PDB entry 7Q7Q | X-ray diffraction, 2.25 A resolution | chains LLL and MMM of the 4 polymer chains in the assembly

Chain LLL:
Molecule: Reaction center protein L chain
From: Blastochloris viridis
UniProtKB: P06009 (RCEL_BLAVI); residues 1-273 here correspond to UniProt positions 2-274 (UniProt number = residue number + 1)
Sequence (273 residues; each row starts with the number of its first residue):
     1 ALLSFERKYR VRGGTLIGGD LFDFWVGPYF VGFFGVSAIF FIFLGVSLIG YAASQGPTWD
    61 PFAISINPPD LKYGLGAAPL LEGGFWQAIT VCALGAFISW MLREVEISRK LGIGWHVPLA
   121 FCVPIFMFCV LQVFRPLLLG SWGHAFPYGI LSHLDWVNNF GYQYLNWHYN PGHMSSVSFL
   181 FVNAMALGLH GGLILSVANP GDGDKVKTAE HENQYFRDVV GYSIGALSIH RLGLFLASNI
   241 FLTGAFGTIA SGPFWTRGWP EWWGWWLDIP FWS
Ion coordination: Fe2+: His-190, His-230 (shared with His-217(MMM), Glu-232(MMM), His-264(MMM) of chain MMM)
Ligand contacts:
  - bacteriochlorophyll b (BCB), molecule 1: Val-46, Ile-49, Phe-97, Phe-128, Leu-131, Phe-146, Ile-150, Leu-151, His-153, Leu-154, Trp-156, Val-157
  - bacteriochlorophyll b (BCB), molecule 2: Phe-97, Phe-121, Pro-124, Ile-125, Met-127, Phe-128, Leu-131, Val-157, Asn-158, Phe-160, Gly-161, Tyr-162, Trp-167, His-168, Gly-172, His-173, Ser-176, Val-177, Leu-180, Phe-181, Ile-240, Phe-241, Gly-244, Ala-245, Gly-247, Thr-248
  - bacteriochlorophyll b (BCB), molecule 3: Val-157, Tyr-162, His-168, Leu-180, Phe-181
  - bacteriochlorophyll b (BCB), molecule 4: His-168, His-173, Met-174, Val-177, Ser-178, Phe-181, Val-182, Met-185, Val-220, Tyr-222
  - bacteriopheophytin b (BPB), molecule 1: Phe-41, Ile-42, Gly-45, Ile-49, Cys-92, Ala-93, Ala-96, Phe-97, Trp-100, Glu-104, Val-117, Ala-120, Phe-121, Val-123, Pro-124, Phe-128, Phe-146, Tyr-148, Gly-149, Ile-150, His-153, Ala-237, Ser-238, Phe-241
  - bacteriopheophytin b (BPB), molecule 2: Phe-181, Ala-184, Met-185, Leu-189, Phe-216, Val-219, Val-220
  - diacyl glycerol (DGA): Leu-138, Pro-171, Met-174, Ser-175, Ser-178, Phe-246, Ile-249, Ala-250, Phe-254, Trp-262, Trp-265
  - heptane-1,2,3-triol (HTO), molecule 1: Leu-16, Leu-102, Val-105, Trp-115, Leu-119, Cys-122
  - heptane-1,2,3-triol (HTO), molecule 2: Leu-44, Leu-48, Ala-88, Val-91, Cys-92
  - heptane-1,2,3-triol (HTO), molecule 3: Ala-77, Ala-78, Leu-80, Gly-84, Gln-87, Ala-88, Val-91
  - heptane-1,2,3-triol (HTO), molecule 4: Gln-87, Thr-90, Val-91, Val-133, Trp-142
  - heptane-1,2,3-triol (HTO), molecule 5: Gly-114, Trp-115, His-116, Leu-119
  - heptane-1,2,3-triol (HTO), molecule 6: Leu-119, Ala-120, Cys-122, Val-123, Leu-234, Phe-235, Ser-238, Leu-242
  - menaquinone-9 (MQ9): Val-26, Gly-27, Pro-28, Tyr-29, Phe-30, Val-31, Gly-35, Ile-39, Ile-42, Trp-100, Arg-103
  - ubiquinone-2 (UQ2), molecule 1: Val-182, Ala-186, Leu-189, His-190, Leu-193, Ile-194, Glu-212, Asn-213, Phe-216, Val-220, Tyr-222, Ser-223, Ile-224, Gly-225, Ala-226, Ile-229, Leu-232
  - ubiquinone-2 (UQ2), molecule 2: Trp-263, Trp-265, Trp-266
UniProt features mapped onto this chain:
  - binding site ((7R,8Z)-bacteriochlorophyll b): His-153, His-173
  - binding site (Fe cation): His-190, His-230
  - binding site (a ubiquinone): Phe-216
Reported in the primary citation:
  - binding site for ubiquinone-2: His-190, Ile-224, Gly-225, Trp-263

Chain MMM:
Molecule: Reaction center protein M chain
From: Blastochloris viridis
UniProtKB: P06010 (RCEM_BLAVI); residues 1-323 here correspond to UniProt positions 2-324 (UniProt number = residue number + 1)
Sequence (323 residues; row label = number of the first residue in the row):
     1 ADYQTIYTQI QARGPHITVS GEWGDNDRVG KPFYSYWLGK IGDAQIGPIY LGASGIAAFA
    61 FGSTAILIIL FNMAAEVHFD PLQFFRQFFW LGLYPPKAQY GMGIPPLHDG GWWLMAGLFM
   121 TLSLGSWWIR VYSRARALGL GTHIAWNFAA AIFFVLCIGC IHPTLVGSWS EGVPFGIWPH
   181 IDWLTAFSIR YGNFYYCPWH GFSIGFAYGC GLLFAAHGAT ILAVARFGGD REIEQITDRG
   241 TAVERAALFW RWTIGFNATI ESVHRWGWFF SLMVMVSASV GILLTGTFVD NWYLWCVKHG
   301 AAPDYPAYLP ATPDPASLPG APK
Ion coordination: Fe2+: His-217, Glu-232, His-264 (shared with His-190(LLL), His-230(LLL) of chain LLL)
Ligand contacts:
  - bacteriochlorophyll b (BCB), molecule 1: Leu-38, Ile-46, Met-120, Phe-154, Val-155, Ile-158, Val-173, Ile-177, Trp-178, His-180, Ile-181, Trp-183, Leu-184
  - bacteriochlorophyll b (BCB), molecule 2: Gly-62, Ala-65, Ile-66, Ile-69, Met-120, Leu-124, Phe-148, Ala-151, Ile-152, Phe-154, Val-155, Ile-158, Trp-183, Leu-184, Thr-185, Phe-187, Ser-188, Phe-194, Tyr-195, Trp-199, His-200, Ser-203, Ile-204, Ala-207, Tyr-208, Val-274, Met-275, Ala-278, Gly-281, Ile-282
  - bacteriochlorophyll b (BCB), molecule 3: Leu-184, Tyr-195, Tyr-208
  - bacteriochlorophyll b (BCB), molecule 4: Tyr-195, His-200, Gly-201, Ile-204, Gly-205, Tyr-208, Gly-209, Leu-212, Phe-270
  - bacteriopheophytin b (BPB), molecule 1: Ala-58, Phe-59, Gly-62, Ile-66, Ser-123, Leu-124, Trp-127, Val-131, Ile-144, Asn-147, Phe-148, Ala-151, Ser-271, Val-274, Met-275
  - bacteriopheophytin b (BPB), molecule 2: Tyr-208, Gly-211, Leu-212, Ala-215, Ala-216, Trp-250, Thr-253, Ile-254
  - diacyl glycerol (DGA): Phe-88, Phe-89, Ile-177
  - heptane-1,2,3-triol (HTO), molecule 1: Ala-1, Asp-2, Thr-5, Ile-6
  - heptane-1,2,3-triol (HTO), molecule 2: Phe-71, Asn-72, Ala-75, Trp-112
  - heptane-1,2,3-triol (HTO), molecule 3: Gly-141, Thr-142, His-143, Trp-146, Trp-268
  - menaquinone-9 (MQ9): Leu-212, Leu-213, Ala-216, His-217, Thr-220, Val-243, Ala-246, Ala-247, Trp-250, Ile-254, Phe-256, Asn-257, Ala-258, Thr-259, Ile-260, Val-263, Trp-266, Phe-270
  - 15-cis-1,2-dihydroneurosporene (NS5): Ile-66, Ile-69, Leu-70, Met-73, Phe-88, Ile-104, Trp-113, Leu-114, Gly-117, Leu-118, Met-120, Thr-121, Val-155, Ile-158, Gly-159, Cys-160, Trp-169, Val-173, Pro-174, Phe-175, Gly-176, Ile-177, His-180
  - ubiquinone-2 (UQ2): Leu-70, Phe-84, Phe-85, Arg-86, Phe-88, Phe-89
UniProt features mapped onto this chain:
  - binding site ((7R,8Z)-bacteriochlorophyll b): His-180, His-200
  - binding site (Fe cation): His-217, Glu-232, His-264
  - binding site (a ubiquinone): Trp-250
Reported in the primary citation:
  - binding site for ubiquinone-2: Phe-89

How chain LLL and chain MMM interact:
Residue-residue contacts - 178 pairs, chain LLL then chain MMM:
  Leu-3(LLL) with Leu-248(MMM), hydrophobic; Arg-251(MMM); Asn-257(MMM)
  Phe-5(LLL) with Arg-239(MMM); Glu-244(MMM)
  Glu-6(LLL) with Leu-248(MMM); Arg-251(MMM); Trp-252(MMM), hydrogen bond
  Lys-8(LLL) with Glu-244(MMM), salt bridge
  Tyr-9(LLL) with Thr-241(MMM), hydrogen bond; Glu-244(MMM), hydrogen bond; Arg-245(MMM); Leu-248(MMM), hydrophobic; Trp-252(MMM)
  Arg-10(LLL) with Trp-252(MMM)
  Trp-25(LLL) with Trp-252(MMM)
  Pro-28(LLL) with Arg-251(MMM); Trp-252(MMM); Gly-255(MMM)
  Tyr-29(LLL) with Trp-252(MMM); Ile-254(MMM); Gly-255(MMM)
  Phe-30(LLL) with Trp-252(MMM), hydrogen bond (backbone-backbone)
  Trp-100(LLL) with Thr-253(MMM)
  Arg-103(LLL) with Trp-252(MMM), hydrogen bond (side chain-backbone); Thr-253(MMM), hydrogen bond (side chain-backbone)
  Glu-104(LLL) with Phe-249(MMM); Thr-253(MMM)
  Ile-107(LLL) with Phe-249(MMM), hydrophobic; Trp-252(MMM); Thr-253(MMM)
  Ser-108(LLL) with Phe-249(MMM)
  Lys-110(LLL) with Trp-252(MMM)
  Leu-111(LLL) with Arg-245(MMM), hydrogen bond (backbone-side chain); Phe-249(MMM); Trp-252(MMM), hydrophobic
  Gly-112(LLL) with Phe-227(MMM)
  Ile-113(LLL) with Ala-223(MMM); Val-224(MMM), hydrophobic; Phe-227(MMM), hydrophobic; Arg-245(MMM); Phe-249(MMM), hydrophobic
  Gly-114(LLL) with Ala-223(MMM), hydrogen bond (backbone-backbone)
  His-116(LLL) with Thr-5(MMM), hydrogen bond; Ala-219(MMM); Leu-222(MMM); Ala-223(MMM)
  Val-117(LLL) with Ala-219(MMM), hydrophobic; Thr-220(MMM); Phe-249(MMM), hydrophobic; Trp-250(MMM), hydrophobic
  Leu-151(LLL) with Ala-301(MMM); Pro-303(MMM), hydrophobic
  Ser-152(LLL) with Tyr-305(MMM)
  Leu-154(LLL) with Tyr-195(MMM)
  Asp-155(LLL) with Tyr-196(MMM), hydrogen bond; Pro-303(MMM); Tyr-305(MMM), hydrogen bond
  Val-157(LLL) with Tyr-195(MMM)
  Asn-158(LLL) with Asn-193(MMM); Tyr-195(MMM)
  Tyr-162(LLL) with Thr-185(MMM)
  Asn-166(LLL) with Asp-182(MMM)
  His-168(LLL) with Ile-181(MMM); Leu-184(MMM); Thr-185(MMM)
  Tyr-169(LLL) with Trp-178(MMM), hydrophobic; Ile-181(MMM), hydrophobic; Asp-182(MMM), hydrogen bond
  Met-174(LLL) with Trp-178(MMM), hydrophobic
  Leu-180(LLL) with Ala-207(MMM)
  Asn-183(LLL) with Cys-210(MMM), hydrogen bond (side chain-backbone); Gly-211(MMM); Phe-214(MMM)
  Ala-184(LLL) with Cys-210(MMM), hydrophobic; Ser-271(MMM), hydrogen bond (backbone-side chain)
  Ala-186(LLL) with Phe-214(MMM)
  Leu-187(LLL) with Cys-210(MMM); Phe-214(MMM); Gly-267(MMM)
  Gly-188(LLL) with Asn-147(MMM); Trp-268(MMM); Ser-271(MMM)
  Leu-189(LLL) with Ile-144(MMM), hydrophobic
  His-190(LLL) with His-217(MMM); Glu-232(MMM), salt bridge; His-264(MMM), hydrogen bond
  Gly-191(LLL) with His-264(MMM)
  Gly-192(LLL) with His-143(MMM); Ile-144(MMM); Trp-268(MMM)
  Leu-193(LLL) with Ile-144(MMM)
  Ile-194(LLL) with Glu-232(MMM); Ile-233(MMM), hydrophobic; Ile-236(MMM), hydrophobic; His-264(MMM)
  Leu-195(LLL) with His-143(MMM); Arg-265(MMM)
  Ser-196(LLL) with Leu-140(MMM); Gly-141(MMM), hydrogen bond (backbone-backbone); His-143(MMM)
  Val-197(LLL) with Leu-140(MMM), hydrophobic; Ile-233(MMM), hydrophobic
  Asn-199(LLL) with Gly-141(MMM); His-143(MMM); Glu-261(MMM), hydrogen bond; Arg-265(MMM)
  Pro-200(LLL) with Arg-136(MMM); Gly-139(MMM); Gly-141(MMM)
  Val-206(LLL) with Ile-233(MMM), hydrophobic
  Lys-207(LLL) with Leu-138(MMM); Gly-139(MMM), hydrogen bond (side chain-backbone); Leu-140(MMM); Ile-233(MMM)
  Glu-210(LLL) with Val-19(MMM)
  His-211(LLL) with Val-19(MMM); Leu-138(MMM)
  Glu-212(LLL) with Ile-233(MMM)
  Gln-214(LLL) with Thr-18(MMM); Val-19(MMM), hydrogen bond (side chain-backbone); Arg-28(MMM)
  Tyr-215(LLL) with Val-131(MMM), hydrogen bond (side chain-backbone); Arg-134(MMM); Ala-135(MMM); Leu-138(MMM), hydrophobic; Leu-140(MMM), hydrophobic; Ile-144(MMM), hydrophobic
  Arg-217(LLL) with Asp-43(MMM), salt bridge; Gln-45(MMM); Pro-48(MMM); Ile-49(MMM)
  Asp-218(LLL) with Arg-28(MMM), salt bridge; Ile-49(MMM); Tyr-50(MMM), hydrogen bond (backbone-backbone); Arg-130(MMM), hydrogen bond (backbone-side chain); Arg-134(MMM), salt bridge
  Val-219(LLL) with Trp-127(MMM); Arg-130(MMM), hydrogen bond (backbone-side chain)
  Gly-221(LLL) with Ile-46(MMM); Gly-47(MMM), hydrogen bond (backbone-backbone); Pro-48(MMM); Ile-49(MMM)
  Tyr-222(LLL) with Leu-38(MMM), hydrophobic; Asp-43(MMM), hydrogen bond (side chain-backbone); Gln-45(MMM)
  Ser-223(LLL) with Asp-43(MMM)
  Ile-224(LLL) with Gly-42(MMM); Asp-43(MMM), hydrogen bond (backbone-backbone)
  Ala-226(LLL) with Asp-230(MMM)
  Leu-227(LLL) with Leu-222(MMM), hydrophobic; Ala-225(MMM), hydrophobic; Asp-230(MMM)
  Ser-228(LLL) with Ile-41(MMM), hydrogen bond (side chain-backbone); Gly-42(MMM)
  Ile-229(LLL) with Phe-214(MMM)
  His-230(LLL) with His-217(MMM), hydrogen bond; Gly-218(MMM); Ile-221(MMM); Glu-232(MMM), salt bridge
  Arg-231(LLL) with Gln-4(MMM), hydrogen bond (side chain-backbone); Thr-5(MMM), hydrogen bond (side chain-backbone); Ile-6(MMM); Tyr-7(MMM); Ile-41(MMM), hydrogen bond (side chain-backbone); Leu-222(MMM)
  Gly-233(LLL) with Phe-214(MMM)
  Leu-234(LLL) with Ala-215(MMM)
  Ala-237(LLL) with Gly-211(MMM); Ala-215(MMM), hydrophobic
  Trp-263(LLL) with Trp-90(MMM), hydrophobic; Trp-178(MMM)
  Trp-266(LLL) with Arg-86(MMM), hydrogen bond (side chain-backbone)
  Leu-267(LLL) with Arg-86(MMM), hydrogen bond (backbone-side chain)
  Trp-272(LLL) with Gln-83(MMM), hydrogen bond (backbone-side chain); Phe-85(MMM), hydrophobic; Arg-86(MMM), hydrogen bond (backbone-side chain)
  Ser-273(LLL) with Arg-86(MMM)
Interface residues without a listed pair, chain LLL (87 interface residues in all): Asp-70, Ala-120, Ala-198, Asp-204, Phe-216, Val-220, Ile-240, Asp-268, Phe-271
Interface residues without a listed pair, chain MMM (94 interface residues in all): Ile-17, Lys-40, Leu-82, Phe-89, Ile-189, Tyr-208, Leu-213, Ala-216, Thr-237, Ala-247, Tyr-308

In short:
The interface between chain LLL and chain MMM involves 87 residues on one side and 94 on the other; the
contacts include 35 hydrogen bonds and 6 salt bridges. Among the polar pairs are Lys-8(LLL)/Glu-244(MMM),
His-190(LLL)/Glu-232(MMM) and Arg-217(LLL)/Asp-43(MMM). The paper reports a binding site for ubiquinone-2 at
His-190(LLL), Ile-224(LLL) and Phe-89(MMM) among others.
Here chain LLL is Reaction center protein L chain and chain MMM is Reaction center protein M chain, both from
Blastochloris viridis. Entry 7Q7Q (Lipidic cubic phase serial femtosecond crystallography structure of a
photosynthetic reaction centre) was determined by X-ray diffraction together with 7Q7P from the same study.
